PDB entry 2YXP | X-ray diffraction, 1.53 A resolution | chain X

== Chain X ==
Name: Haloalkane dehalogenase
Source organism: Xanthobacter autotrophicus
Notes: EC 3.8.1.5
Reference sequence: P22643 (DHLA_XANAU); residues 1-310 here = UniProt positions 1-310
Amino-acid sequence (310 residues; row label = number of the first residue in the row):
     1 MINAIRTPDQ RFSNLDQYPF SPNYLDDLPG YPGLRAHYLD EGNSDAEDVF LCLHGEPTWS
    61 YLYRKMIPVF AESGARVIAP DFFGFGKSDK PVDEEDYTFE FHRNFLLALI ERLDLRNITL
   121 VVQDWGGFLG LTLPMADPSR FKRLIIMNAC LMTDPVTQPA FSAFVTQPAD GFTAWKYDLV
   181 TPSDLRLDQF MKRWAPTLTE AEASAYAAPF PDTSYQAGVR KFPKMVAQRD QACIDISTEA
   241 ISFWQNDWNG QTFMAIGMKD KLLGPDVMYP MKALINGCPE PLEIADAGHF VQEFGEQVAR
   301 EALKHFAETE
UniProt features mapped onto this chain:
  - active site: Asp124 (Nucleophile), Asp260 (Proton donor), His289 (Proton acceptor)
  - binding site (chloride): Trp125, Trp175

== Overview ==
Curated annotation (UniProt) lists 3 active-site residues and chloride-binding residues Trp125 and Trp175.
Chain X is Haloalkane dehalogenase (Xanthobacter autotrophicus); the structure, The Effect of Deuteration on
Protein Structure A High Resolution Comparison of Hydrogenous and Perdeuterated Haloalkane ..., was determined
by X-ray diffraction, deposited together with 2PKY.
